PDB entry 4R02 | X-ray diffraction, 2.50 A resolution | chains B and C of the 28 polymer chains in the assembly

[Chain B]
Molecule: Proteasome subunit alpha type-3
Organism: Saccharomyces cerevisiae
Notes: EC 3.4.25.1
Reference sequence: P23638 (PSA3_YEAST); residues 0-257 here correspond to UniProt positions 1-258 (UniProt number = residue number + 1)
Amino-acid sequence (258 residues; row label = number of the first residue in the row; numbering starts at 0):
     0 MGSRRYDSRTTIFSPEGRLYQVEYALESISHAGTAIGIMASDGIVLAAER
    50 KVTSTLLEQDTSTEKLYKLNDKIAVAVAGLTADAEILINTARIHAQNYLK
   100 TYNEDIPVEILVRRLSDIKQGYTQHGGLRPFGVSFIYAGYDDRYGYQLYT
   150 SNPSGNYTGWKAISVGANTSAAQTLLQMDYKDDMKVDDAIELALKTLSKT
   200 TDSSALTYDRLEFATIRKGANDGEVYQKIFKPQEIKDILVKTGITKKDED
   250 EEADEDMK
Disordered / not traced: 0, 245-257
UniProt features mapped onto this chain:
  - cross-link (Glycyl lysine isopeptide (Lys-Gly)): Lys99 (interchain with G-Cter in ubiquitin), Lys198 (interchain with G-Cter in ubiquitin), Lys230 (interchain with G-Cter in ubiquitin)

[Chain C]
Molecule: Proteasome subunit alpha type-4
Organism: Saccharomyces cerevisiae
Notes: EC 3.4.25.1
Reference sequence: P40303 (PSA4_YEAST); residues -1 to 252 here correspond to UniProt positions 1-254 (UniProt number = residue number + 2)
Amino-acid sequence (254 residues; each row starts with the number of its first residue; numbers below 1 keep their minus sign (Met-1 is residue -1)):
    -1 MSGYDRALSIFSPDGHIFQVEYALEAVKRGTCAVGVKGKNCVVLGCERRS
    49 TLKLQDTRITPSKVSKIDSHVVLSFSGLNADSRILIEKARVEAQSHRLTL
    99 EDPVTVEYLTRYVAGVQQRYTQSGGVRPFGVSTLIAGFDPRDDEPKLYQT
   149 EPSGIYSSWSAQTIGRNSKTVREFLEKNYDRKEPPATVEECVKLTVRSLL
   199 EVVQTGAKNIEITVVKPDSDIVALSSEEINQYVTQIEQEKQEQQEQDKKK
   249 KSNH
Disordered / not traced: -1 to 0, 241-252
UniProt features mapped onto this chain:
  - modified residue: Thr58 (Phosphothreonine)

[Interface between chain B and chain C]
Residue-residue contacts - 76 pairs, chain B then chain C:
  Arg3(B) - Arg4(C)  hydrogen bond (backbone-side chain)
  Asp6(B) - Tyr2(C)  hydrogen bond
  Asp6(B) - Arg4(C)  salt bridge
  Arg8(B) - Arg4(C)
  Thr10(B) - Leu6(C)
  Thr10(B) - Arg125(C)
  Ile11(B) - Leu6(C)  hydrophobic
  Ile11(B) - Gln17(C)
  Phe12(B) - Gln17(C)  hydrogen bond (backbone-side chain)
  Phe12(B) - Tyr20(C)  hydrophobic
  Phe12(B) - Ala21(C)  hydrophobic
  Phe12(B) - Leu76(C)  hydrophobic
  Phe12(B) - Arg125(C)
  Phe12(B) - Pro126(C)
  Phe12(B) - Gly128(C)
  Ser13(B) - Tyr20(C)
  Pro14(B) - Tyr20(C)  hydrophobic
  Pro14(B) - Glu23(C)
  Glu15(B) - Glu23(C)
  Glu15(B) - Arg27(C)  hydrogen bond (backbone-side chain)
  Gly16(B) - Tyr20(C)
  Gly16(B) - Glu23(C)
  Gly16(B) - Ala24(C)
  Gly16(B) - Arg27(C)
  Arg17(B) - Arg27(C)
  Leu18(B) - Arg125(C)
  Met38(B) - Asp54(C)
  Arg112(B) - Arg81(C)
  Ser115(B) - Arg81(C)  hydrogen bond (backbone-side chain)
  Asp116(B) - Arg81(C)  salt bridge
  Gln119(B) - Ala78(C)
  Gln119(B) - Asp79(C)
  Gln119(B) - Ile82(C)
  Thr122(B) - Arg125(C)  hydrogen bond (backbone-side chain)
  Gln123(B) - Tyr118(C)
  Gln123(B) - Gly123(C)
  Gln123(B) - Val124(C)
  Gln123(B) - Arg125(C)  hydrogen bond (backbone-backbone)
  Gln123(B) - Pro126(C)
  Gln123(B) - Phe127(C)
  His124(B) - Gly123(C)
  His124(B) - Val124(C)
  Gly125(B) - Tyr2(C)
  Gly125(B) - Gly123(C)  hydrogen bond (backbone-backbone)
  Gly126(B) - Tyr2(C)
  Tyr143(B) - Arg56(C)  hydrogen bond (backbone-side chain)
  Tyr143(B) - Ile57(C)  hydrophobic
  Tyr145(B) - Arg56(C)  hydrogen bond (backbone-side chain)
  Gln146(B) - Ile57(C)
  Leu147(B) - Ile57(C)
  Tyr148(B) - Ile57(C)
  Ser153(B) - Ala78(C)
  Gly154(B) - Ala78(C)
  Gly154(B) - Arg81(C)  hydrogen bond (backbone-side chain)
  Asn155(B) - Asn77(C)
  Asn155(B) - Ala78(C)
  Tyr156(B) - Pro59(C)  hydrophobic
  Tyr156(B) - Arg81(C)
  Thr157(B) - Thr58(C)
  Gly158(B) - Gln53(C)
  Gly158(B) - Asp54(C)  hydrogen bond (backbone-backbone)
  Gly158(B) - Ile57(C)
  Gly158(B) - Thr58(C)  hydrogen bond (backbone-side chain)
  Trp159(B) - Leu50(C)  hydrophobic
  Trp159(B) - Lys51(C)
  Trp159(B) - Leu52(C)
  Trp159(B) - Gln53(C)
  Trp159(B) - Asp54(C)
  Lys160(B) - Leu52(C)  hydrogen bond (backbone-backbone)
  Lys160(B) - Gln53(C)
  Lys160(B) - Asp54(C)
  Ala161(B) - Leu52(C)
  Gln172(B) - Leu52(C)
  Leu175(B) - Leu52(C)  hydrophobic
  Gln176(B) - Lys51(C)
  Gln176(B) - Leu52(C)
Other interface residues (no listed pair), chain B (40 interface residues in all): Glu108

[In short]
Chain B and chain C form an interface of 40 and 31 residues respectively, with 14 hydrogen bonds and 2 salt
bridges. Polar pairs include Asp6(B)-Arg4(C), Asp116(B)-Arg81(C) and Arg3(B)-Arg4(C).
Chain B is Proteasome subunit alpha type-3 and chain C is Proteasome subunit alpha type-4, both from
Saccharomyces cerevisiae; the structure, yCP in complex with BSc4999 (alpha-Keto Phenylamide), was determined
by X-ray diffraction.
